7BR7 - chains x and 5 of the 21 polymer chains in the assembly; structure by electron microscopy, 4.30 A resolution (low resolution: residue-level contacts below are approximate; hydrogen-bond / salt-bridge calls are withheld).

Chain x:
Protein: Major capsid protein
Organism: Epstein-Barr virus (strain B95-8)
UniProtKB: P03226 (MCP_EBVB9); numbering as in UniProt (aligned over 1-1381)
Amino-acid sequence (1381 residues; each row starts with the number of its first residue):
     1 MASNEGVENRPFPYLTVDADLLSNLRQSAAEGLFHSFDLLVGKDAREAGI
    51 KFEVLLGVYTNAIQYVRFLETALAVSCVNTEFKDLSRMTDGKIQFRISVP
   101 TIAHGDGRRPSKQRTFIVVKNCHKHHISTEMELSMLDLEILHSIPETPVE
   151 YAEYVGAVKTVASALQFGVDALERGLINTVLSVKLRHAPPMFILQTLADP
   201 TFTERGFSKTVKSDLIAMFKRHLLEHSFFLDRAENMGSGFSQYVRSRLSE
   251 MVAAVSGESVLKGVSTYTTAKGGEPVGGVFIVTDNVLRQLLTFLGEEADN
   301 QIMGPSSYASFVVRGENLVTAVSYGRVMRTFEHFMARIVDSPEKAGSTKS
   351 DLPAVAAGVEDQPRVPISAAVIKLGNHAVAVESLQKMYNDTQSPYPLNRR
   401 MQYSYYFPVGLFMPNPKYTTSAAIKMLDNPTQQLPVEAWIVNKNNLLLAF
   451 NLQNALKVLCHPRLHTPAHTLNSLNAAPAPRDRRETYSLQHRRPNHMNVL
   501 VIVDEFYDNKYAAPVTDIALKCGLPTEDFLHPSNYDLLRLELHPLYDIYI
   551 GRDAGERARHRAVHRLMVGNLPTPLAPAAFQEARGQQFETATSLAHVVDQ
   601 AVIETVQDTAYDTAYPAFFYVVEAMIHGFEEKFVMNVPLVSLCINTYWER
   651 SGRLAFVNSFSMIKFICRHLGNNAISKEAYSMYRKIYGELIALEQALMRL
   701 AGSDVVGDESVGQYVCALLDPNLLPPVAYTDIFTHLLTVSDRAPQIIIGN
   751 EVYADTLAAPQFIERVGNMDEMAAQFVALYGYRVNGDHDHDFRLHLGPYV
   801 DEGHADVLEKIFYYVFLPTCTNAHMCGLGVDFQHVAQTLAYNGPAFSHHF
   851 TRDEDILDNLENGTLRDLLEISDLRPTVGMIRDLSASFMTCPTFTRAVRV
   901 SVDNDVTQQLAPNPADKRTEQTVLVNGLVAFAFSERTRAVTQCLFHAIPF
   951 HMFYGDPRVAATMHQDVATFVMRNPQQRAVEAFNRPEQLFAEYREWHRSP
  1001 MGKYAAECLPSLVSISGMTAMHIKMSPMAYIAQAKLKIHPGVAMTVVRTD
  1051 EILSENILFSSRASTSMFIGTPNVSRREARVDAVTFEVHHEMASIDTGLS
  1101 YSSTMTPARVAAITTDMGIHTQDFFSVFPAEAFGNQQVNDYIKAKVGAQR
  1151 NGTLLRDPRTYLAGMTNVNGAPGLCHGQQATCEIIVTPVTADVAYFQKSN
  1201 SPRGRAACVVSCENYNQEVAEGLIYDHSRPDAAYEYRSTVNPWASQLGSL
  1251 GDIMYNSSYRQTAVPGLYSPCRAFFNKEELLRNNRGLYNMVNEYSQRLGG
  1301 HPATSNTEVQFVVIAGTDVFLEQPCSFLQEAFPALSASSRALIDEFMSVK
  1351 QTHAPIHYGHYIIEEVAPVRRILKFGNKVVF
Unresolved in the structure: 1-27, 1149-1177

Chain 5:
Protein: Triplex capsid protein 1
Organism: Epstein-Barr virus (strain B95-8)
UniProtKB: P03187 (TRX1_EBVB9); numbering as in UniProt (aligned over 1-364)
Amino-acid sequence (364 residues; numbered 1 to 364; the number before each row is that of its first residue):
     1 MKVQGSVDRRRLQRRIAGLLPPPARRLNISRGSEFTRDVRGLVEEHAQAS
    51 SLSAAAVWRAGLLAPGEVAVAGGGSGGGSFSWSGWRPPVFGDFLIHASSF
   101 NNAEATGTPLFQFKQSDPFSGVDAVFTPLSLFILMNHGRGVAARVEAGGG
   151 LTRMANLLYDSPATLADLVPDFGRLVADRRFHNFITPVGPLVENIKSTYL
   201 NKITTVVHGPVVSKAIPRSTVKVTVPQEAFVDLDAWLSGGAGGGGGVCFV
   251 GGLGLQPCPADARLYVALTYEEAGPRFTFFQSSRGHCQIMNILRIYYSPS
   301 IMHRYAVVQPLHIEELTFGAVACLGTFSATDGWRRSAFNYRGSSLPVVEI
   351 DSFYSNVSDWEVIL
Unresolved in the structure: 1, 66-84, 140-147, 239-260, 364

How chain x and chain 5 interact:
Pairs across the interface - 41 pairs, chain x then chain 5:
  Arg67(x) - Val3(5)
  Arg67(x) - Gly5(5)
  Leu138(x) - Leu20(5)
  Glu139(x) - Arg26(5)
  His142(x) - Leu20(5)
  His142(x) - Pro21(5)
  His142(x) - Pro23(5)
  Leu165(x) - Arg9(5)
  Val169(x) - Val7(5)
  Val169(x) - Leu12(5)
  Glu173(x) - Gly5(5)
  Glu173(x) - Ser6(5)
  Glu173(x) - Val7(5)
  Leu176(x) - Ser6(5)
  Ser306(x) - Val3(5)
  Ser306(x) - Gln4(5)
  Ser307(x) - Gln4(5)
  Tyr308(x) - Gln4(5)
  Tyr308(x) - Gly5(5)
  Tyr308(x) - Ser6(5)
  Val365(x) - Val3(5)
  Ile1069(x) - Ser6(5)
  Thr1071(x) - Arg11(5)
  Pro1072(x) - Val7(5)
  Pro1072(x) - Arg11(5)
  Asn1073(x) - Arg15(5)
  Val1074(x) - Leu12(5)
  Val1074(x) - Arg15(5)
  Val1074(x) - Ile16(5)
  Val1074(x) - Leu19(5)
  Ser1075(x) - Leu19(5)
  Arg1076(x) - Leu19(5)
  Arg1076(x) - Ala64(5)
  Ala1079(x) - Trp85(5)
  Val1081(x) - Trp85(5)
  Val1081(x) - Arg218(5)
  Asp1082(x) - Arg218(5)
  Asp1082(x) - Ser219(5)
  Phe1086(x) - Ile16(5)
  Val1088(x) - Leu12(5)
  His1090(x) - Ser6(5)
Also at the interface, not in a pair above, chain x (31 interface residues in all): Leu69, Ala162, Leu172, Pro366, Gly1070, Arg1080
Also at the interface, not in a pair above, chain 5 (21 interface residues in all): Lys2, Val212

Summary:
Chain x and chain 5 form an interface of 31 and 21 residues respectively.
Chain x is Major capsid protein and chain 5 is Triplex capsid protein 1, both from Epstein-Barr virus (strain
B95-8); the structure, Epstein-Barr virus, C1 portal-proximal penton vertex, CATC binding, was determined by
electron microscopy, deposited together with 7BQT, 7BQX, 7BR8 and 7BSI.
